6NFU - chains A and B of the 3 polymer chains in the assembly; structure by X-ray diffraction, 2.09 A resolution.

[Chain A]
Molecule: antibody fragment heavy chain
Organism: Mus musculus
Notes: antibody fragment or engineered binder
Chain sequence (219 residues; numbered 1 to 219; the number before each row is that of its first residue):
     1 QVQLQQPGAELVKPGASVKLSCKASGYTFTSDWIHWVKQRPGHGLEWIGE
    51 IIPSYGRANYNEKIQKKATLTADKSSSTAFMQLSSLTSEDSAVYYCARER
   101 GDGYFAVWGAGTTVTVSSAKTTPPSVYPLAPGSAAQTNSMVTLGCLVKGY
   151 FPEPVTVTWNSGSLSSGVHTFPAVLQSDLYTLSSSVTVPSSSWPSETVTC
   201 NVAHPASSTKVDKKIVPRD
Disulfides: Cys22-Cys96

[Chain B]
Molecule: antibody fragment light chain
Organism: Mus musculus
Notes: antibody fragment or engineered binder
Chain sequence (212 residues; numbered 1 to 212; the number before each row is that of its first residue):
     1 DILLTQSPAILSVSPGERVSFSCRASQSIGTDIHWYQQRTNGSPRLLIKY
    51 ASESISGIPSRFSGSGSGTDFTLSINSVESEDIANYYCQQSNRWPFTFGS
   101 GTKLEIKRADAAPTVSIFPPSSEQLTSGGASVVCFLNNFYPKDINVKWKI
   151 DGSERQNGVLNSWTDQDSKDSTYSMSSTLTLTKDEYERHNSYTCEATHKT
   201 STSPIVKSFNRN
Disulfides: Cys23-Cys88, Cys134-Cys194

[How chain A and chain B interact]
Residue-residue contacts - 76 pairs, chain A then chain B:
  His35(A) - Phe96(B)
  Gln39(A) - Gln38(B)  hydrogen bond
  Gln39(A) - Tyr87(B)
  His43(A) - Tyr87(B)
  Gly44(A) - Tyr87(B)
  Leu45(A) - Pro44(B)  hydrophobic
  Leu45(A) - Tyr87(B)  hydrophobic
  Leu45(A) - Phe98(B)
  Trp47(A) - Trp94(B)  hydrophobic
  Trp47(A) - Pro95(B)  hydrophobic
  Glu50(A) - Trp94(B)  hydrogen bond
  Asn59(A) - Trp94(B)
  Tyr60(A) - Trp94(B)
  Tyr95(A) - Gln38(B)  hydrogen bond
  Tyr95(A) - Gly42(B)  hydrogen bond (side chain-backbone)
  Tyr95(A) - Ser43(B)
  Glu99(A) - Phe96(B)
  Asp102(A) - Tyr50(B)  hydrogen bond (backbone-side chain)
  Gly103(A) - His34(B)
  Gly103(A) - Gln89(B)  hydrogen bond (backbone-side chain)
  Gly103(A) - Ser91(B)
  Gly103(A) - Phe96(B)
  Tyr104(A) - His34(B)
  Tyr104(A) - Tyr36(B)
  Tyr104(A) - Leu46(B)  hydrophobic
  Tyr104(A) - Lys49(B)  hydrogen bond
  Tyr104(A) - Tyr50(B)  hydrophobic
  Tyr104(A) - Gln89(B)
  Phe105(A) - Tyr36(B)  hydrogen bond (backbone-side chain)
  Phe105(A) - Leu46(B)
  Phe105(A) - Gln89(B)
  Phe105(A) - Phe98(B)  hydrophobic
  Ala106(A) - Arg45(B)  hydrogen bond (backbone-side chain)
  Trp108(A) - Tyr36(B)
  Trp108(A) - Pro44(B)
  Trp108(A) - Phe98(B)  hydrophobic
  Gly109(A) - Ser43(B)
  Tyr127(A) - Ser121(B)
  Tyr127(A) - Glu123(B)
  Tyr127(A) - Gln124(B)
  Tyr127(A) - Ser127(B)
  Pro128(A) - Ser121(B)
  Pro128(A) - Glu123(B)
  Leu129(A) - Phe118(B)
  Leu129(A) - Val133(B)  hydrophobic
  Ala130(A) - Phe118(B)
  Pro131(A) - Phe118(B)
  Thr142(A) - Ser116(B)
  Thr142(A) - Phe118(B)
  Leu146(A) - Ser131(B)
  Lys148(A) - Gln124(B)
  Lys148(A) - Ser131(B)
  Ser165(A) - Lys169(B)
  Val168(A) - Lys169(B)
  His169(A) - Asn137(B)  hydrogen bond
  His169(A) - Asn138(B)
  His169(A) - Ser174(B)  hydrogen bond
  Phe171(A) - Phe135(B)  hydrophobic
  Phe171(A) - Asn137(B)
  Phe171(A) - Ser162(B)
  Phe171(A) - Thr164(B)
  Phe171(A) - Ser174(B)
  Phe171(A) - Met175(B)
  Phe171(A) - Ser176(B)
  Pro172(A) - Ser162(B)  hydrogen bond (backbone-side chain)
  Pro172(A) - Trp163(B)
  Val174(A) - Leu160(B)  hydrophobic
  Val174(A) - Asn161(B)
  Gln176(A) - Leu160(B)
  Ser183(A) - Phe135(B)
  Ser184(A) - Phe135(B)
  Ser185(A) - Phe135(B)
  Ser185(A) - Asn137(B)  hydrogen bond
  Lys213(A) - Glu123(B)  salt bridge
  Arg218(A) - Pro119(B)
  Arg218(A) - Pro120(B)  hydrogen bond (side chain-backbone)
Interface residues without a listed pair, chain A (44 interface residues in all): Val37, Glu62, Gly132, Leu143, Gly144, Thr170
Interface residues without a listed pair, chain B (42 interface residues in all): Asp1, Asp167, Thr180

[In short]
Chain A and chain B form an interface of 44 and 42 residues respectively, with 14 hydrogen bonds and 1 salt
bridge. Among the polar pairs are Lys213(A)-Glu123(B), Gln39(A)-Gln38(B) and Glu50(A)-Trp94(B).
Chain A is antibody fragment heavy chain and chain B is antibody fragment light chain, both from Mus musculus;
the structure, Structure of the KcsA-G77A mutant or the 2,4-ion bound configuration of a K+ channel
selectivity filter, was determined by X-ray diffraction together with 6NFV and 6PA0 from the same study.
